6ECR - chains A and B; structure by X-ray diffraction, 2.20 A resolution.

[Chain A (and B)]
Molecule: methylenetetrahydrofolate dehydrogenase cyclohydrolase
From: Homo sapiens
Notes: EC 1.5.1.5, 3.5.4.9, 6.3.4.3; chain B of this document is another copy of the same molecule, construct and numbering; everything in this record applies to it too
UniProtKB: P11586 (C1TC_HUMAN); numbering as in UniProt (aligned over 1-296)
Amino-acid sequence (296 residues; each row starts with the number of its first residue):
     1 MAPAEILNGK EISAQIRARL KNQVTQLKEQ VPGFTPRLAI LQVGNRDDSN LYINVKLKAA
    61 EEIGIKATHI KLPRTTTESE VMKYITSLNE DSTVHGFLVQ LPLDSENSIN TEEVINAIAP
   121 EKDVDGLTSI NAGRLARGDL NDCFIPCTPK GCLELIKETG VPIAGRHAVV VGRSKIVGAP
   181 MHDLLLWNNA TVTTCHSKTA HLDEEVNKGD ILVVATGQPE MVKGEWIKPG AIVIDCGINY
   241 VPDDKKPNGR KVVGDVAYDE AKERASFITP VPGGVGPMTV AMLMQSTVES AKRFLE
Not modelled in the structure: 1, 241-250 (chain B: 1)
Residues lining bound ligands: NADP (NAP; NADP nicotinamide-adenine-dinucleotide phosphate): T148, V171, G172, R173, S174, I176, V177, H196, S197, L202, A215, T216, G217, Q218, M221, C236, G237, I238, N239, D255, G276, T279
Swiss-Prot annotation at these positions:
  - active site: K56
  - binding site (substrate): Y52 to K56, V99 to L101, P272 to G276
  - binding site (NADP(+)): G172 to S174, S197
  - modified residue: M1 (N-acetylmethionine)
  - natural variant: S49 (S49F: In CIMAH), L51 (L51P: In CIMAH), R134 (K134R: this construct carries the variant), R173 (R173C: In CIMAH), T269 (T269I: In CIMAH), R293 (R293H: Probable risk factor for NTDFS)
  - mutagenesis: S49 (S49A: No effect on methylenetetrahydrofolate dehydrogenase (NADP+) activity. No effect on methenyltetrahydrofolate cyclohydrolase activity. Decreased affinity for NADP ...), Y52 (Y52A/S: Reduced methylenetetrahydrofolate dehydrogenase (NADP+) activity by 99%. Reduced methenyltetrahydrofolate cyclohydrolase activity by 70% ...), K56 (K56A/I/S/T: Decreased methylenetetrahydrofolate dehydrogenase (NADP+) activity over 90%. Loss of methenyltetrahydrofolate cyclohydrolase activity ...), C147 (C147Q: Reduced methylenetetrahydrofolate dehydrogenase (NADP+) activity by 50%. Reduced methenyltetrahydrofolate cyclohydrolase activity by 87%)

[Chain A / chain B interface]
Pairs across the interface (62):
  E112(A) - D139(B)
  S129(A) - S129(B)
  S129(A) - I130(B)
  S129(A) - G133(B)
  S129(A) - R134(B)
  I130(A) - I130(B)  hydrophobic
  A132(A) - R137(B)
  G133(A) - S129(B)
  G133(A) - G133(B)
  L135(A) - R137(B)
  A136(A) - A136(B)  hydrophobic
  R137(A) - A132(B)
  R137(A) - L135(B)
  R137(A) - K175(B)
  R137(A) - A179(B)
  R137(A) - P180(B)
  R137(A) - D183(B)  salt bridge
  D139(A) - E112(B)
  D139(A) - K175(B)  salt bridge
  G165(A) - K198(B)
  G165(A) - A200(B)
  H167(A) - E205(B)  salt bridge
  R173(A) - L186(B)  hydrogen bond (side chain-backbone)
  R173(A) - W187(B)
  R173(A) - N189(B)  hydrogen bond
  K175(A) - R137(B)
  K175(A) - D139(B)  salt bridge
  A179(A) - R137(B)
  P180(A) - R137(B)
  H182(A) - H182(B)  hydrogen bond
  D183(A) - R137(B)  salt bridge
  L186(A) - R173(B)  hydrogen bond (backbone-side chain)
  L186(A) - T194(B)
  L186(A) - H196(B)
  W187(A) - R173(B)
  N189(A) - R173(B)  hydrogen bond
  N189(A) - H196(B)
  N189(A) - K198(B)
  A190(A) - H196(B)  hydrogen bond (backbone-side chain)
  T191(A) - T193(B)
  T191(A) - T194(B)
  T191(A) - T199(B)  hydrogen bond
  V192(A) - V192(B)
  V192(A) - T193(B)
  V192(A) - T194(B)  hydrogen bond (backbone-backbone)
  T193(A) - H167(B)
  T193(A) - T191(B)
  T193(A) - V192(B)
  T193(A) - T193(B)  hydrogen bond
  T194(A) - L186(B)
  T194(A) - T191(B)
  T194(A) - V192(B)  hydrogen bond (backbone-backbone)
  H196(A) - L186(B)
  H196(A) - N189(B)
  H196(A) - A190(B)  hydrogen bond (side chain-backbone)
  H196(A) - T191(B)
  K198(A) - G165(B)
  T199(A) - T191(B)  hydrogen bond
  A200(A) - G165(B)
  E205(A) - H167(B)  salt bridge
  E205(A) - T191(B)
  K208(A) - H167(B)
Other interface residues (no listed pair), chain A (33 interface residues in all): R134, C195
Other interface residues (no listed pair), chain B (33 interface residues in all): C195, K208

[In short]
Chain A and chain B each contribute 33 residues to their interface; the contacts include 12 hydrogen bonds and
6 salt bridges. Among the polar pairs are R137(A)-D183(B), D139(A)-K175(B) and H167(A)-E205(B). Chain A binds
NADP.
Chain A and chain B are both methylenetetrahydrofolate dehydrogenase cyclohydrolase (Homo sapiens); the
structure, The human methylenetetrahydrofolate dehydrogenase/cyclohydrolase (FolD) complexed with NADP, was
determined by X-ray diffraction together with 6ECP and 6ECQ from the same study.
